8JAF - chains H and L of the 4 polymer chains in the assembly; structure by electron microscopy, 3.10 A resolution.

Chain H:
Molecule: Fab30 heavy chain
Organism: Mus musculus
Amino-acid sequence (117 residues; row label = number of the first residue in the row):
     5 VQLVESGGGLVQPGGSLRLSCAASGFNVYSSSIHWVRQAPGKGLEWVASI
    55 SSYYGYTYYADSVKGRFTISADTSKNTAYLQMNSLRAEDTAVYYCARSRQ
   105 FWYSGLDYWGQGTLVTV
Not modelled in the structure: 60
Cystine bridges: C25-C99

Chain L:
Molecule: Fab30 light chain
Organism: Mus musculus
Amino-acid sequence (106 residues; each row starts with the number of its first residue):
     2 DIQMTQSPSSLSASVGDRVTITCRASQSVSSAVAWYQQKPGKAPKLLIYS
    52 ASSLYSGVPSRFSGSRSGTDFTLTISSLQPEDFATYYCQQYKYVPVTFGQ
   102 GTKVEI
Cystine bridges: C24-C89

How chain H and chain L interact:
Contacting residue pairs (31):
  V40(H) - F99(L)  hydrophobic
  Q42(H) - Q39(L)  hydrogen bond
  Q42(H) - Y88(L)  hydrogen bond
  G47(H) - Y88(L)
  G47(H) - Q101(L)
  L48(H) - Q39(L)
  L48(H) - Y88(L)  hydrophobic
  L48(H) - F99(L)
  W50(H) - F99(L)
  V96(H) - G42(L)
  Y98(H) - Q39(L)  hydrogen bond
  Y98(H) - G42(L)  hydrogen bond (side chain-backbone)
  Y98(H) - K43(L)  hydrogen bond (side chain-backbone)
  Y98(H) - A44(L)
  Y98(H) - P45(L)
  Y107(H) - Y92(L)
  S108(H) - L47(L)
  S108(H) - Y50(L)
  G109(H) - Y37(L)
  G109(H) - L47(L)
  L110(H) - Y37(L)  hydrogen bond (backbone-side chain)
  L110(H) - L47(L)
  D111(H) - Y56(L)  hydrogen bond
  W113(H) - Y37(L)
  W113(H) - A44(L)
  W113(H) - P45(L)
  W113(H) - K46(L)
  G114(H) - A44(L)  hydrogen bond (backbone-backbone)
  Q115(H) - G42(L)
  Q115(H) - K43(L)
  Q115(H) - A44(L)
Interface residues without a listed pair, chain H (18 interface residues in all): E49, R101, G116
Interface residues without a listed pair, chain L (19 interface residues in all): A35, V95, P96, V97, G100

Overview:
Chain H and chain L form an interface of 18 and 19 residues respectively; the contacts include 8 hydrogen
bonds. Among the polar pairs are Q42(H)-Q39(L), Q42(H)-Y88(L) and Y98(H)-Q39(L).
Chain H is Fab30 heavy chain and chain L is Fab30 light chain, both from Mus musculus; the structure,
Structure of Muscarinic receptor (M2R) in complex with beta-arrestin1 (Local Refine, non-cross linked), was
determined by electron microscopy, deposited together with 8GO9, 8J8R, 8J8V, 8J8Z, 8J97 and 8J9K.
